Entry 5LWV (X-ray diffraction, 1.90 A resolution); this record covers chain A.

== Chain A ==
Name: Host cell factor 1, UDP-N-acetylglucosamine--peptide N-acetylglucosaminyltransferase 110 kDa subunit
Source organism: Homo sapiens
Notes: EC 2.4.1.255
Reference sequence: chimeric construct of P51610, O15294: residues 294-311 from P51610 (HCFC1_HUMAN) positions 1078-1095 (UniProt number = residue number + 784); residues 315-1036 from O15294 positions 315-1036 (same numbers)
Chain sequence (749 residues; each row starts with the number of its first residue):
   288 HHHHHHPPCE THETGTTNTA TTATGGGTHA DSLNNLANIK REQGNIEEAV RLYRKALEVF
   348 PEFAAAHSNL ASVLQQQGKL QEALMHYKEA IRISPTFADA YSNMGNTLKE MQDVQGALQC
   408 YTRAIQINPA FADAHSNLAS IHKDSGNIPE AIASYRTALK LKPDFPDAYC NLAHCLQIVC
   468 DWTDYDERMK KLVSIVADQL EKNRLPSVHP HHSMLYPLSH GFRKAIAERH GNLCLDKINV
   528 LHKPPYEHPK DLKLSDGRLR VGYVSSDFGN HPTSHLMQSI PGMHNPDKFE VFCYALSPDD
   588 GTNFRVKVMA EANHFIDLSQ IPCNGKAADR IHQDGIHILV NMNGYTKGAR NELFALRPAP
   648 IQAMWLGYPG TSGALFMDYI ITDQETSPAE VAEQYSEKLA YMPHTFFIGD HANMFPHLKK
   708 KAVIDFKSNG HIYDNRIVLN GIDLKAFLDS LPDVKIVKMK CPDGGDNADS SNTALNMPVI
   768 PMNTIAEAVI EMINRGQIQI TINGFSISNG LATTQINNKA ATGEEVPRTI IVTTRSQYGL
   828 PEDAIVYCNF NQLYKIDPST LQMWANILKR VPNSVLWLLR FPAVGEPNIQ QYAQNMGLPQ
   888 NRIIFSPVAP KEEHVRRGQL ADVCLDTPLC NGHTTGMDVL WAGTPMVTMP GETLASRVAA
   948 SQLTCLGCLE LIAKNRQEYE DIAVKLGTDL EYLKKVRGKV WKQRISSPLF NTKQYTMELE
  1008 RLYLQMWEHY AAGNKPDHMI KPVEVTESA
Not modelled in the structure: 288-296, 715-718, 745-762, 1030-1036
Construct notes: expression tag (288-293); linker (312-314)
Ligand contacts: UDP (uridine-5'-diphosphate): Pro559, His562, Phe837, Asn838, Gln839, Lys842, Leu866, Phe868, Val895, Ala896, Pro897, Lys898, His901, Arg904, Gly919, His920, Thr921, Thr922, Asp925
Swiss-Prot annotation at these positions:
  - site: Glu297, Thr298 (Cleavage)
  - binding site (UDP): Gln849
From the paper describing this entry:
  - mutagenesis - N322A/N325A/N356A/N390A/N424A: decreased catalytic activity
  - mutagenesis - K842M: abolished catalytic activity on TAB1
  - catalytic residues: Lys842 (citing earlier work)

== In short ==
Chain A binds UDP. From UniProt: UDP-binding residue Gln849. The paper reports the catalytic residue Lys842;
N322A/N325A/N356A/N390A/N424A reduce catalytic activity.
Chain A is Host cell factor 1, UDP-N-acetylglucosamine--peptide N-acetylglucosaminyltransferase 110 kDa
subunit (Homo sapiens); the structure, Human OGT in complex with UDP and fused substrate peptide (HCF1), was
determined by X-ray diffraction together with 5LVV from the same study.
